PDB entry 8J58 | electron microscopy, 3.15 A resolution | chains 3 and a of the 10 polymer chains in the assembly

Chain 3:
Protein: ATP synthase subunit c
From: Mycobacterium tuberculosis
UniProtKB: A0A045H4W8 (A0A045H4W8_MYCTX); residues 1-81 here = UniProt positions 1-81
Amino-acid sequence (81 residues; row label = number of the first residue in the row):
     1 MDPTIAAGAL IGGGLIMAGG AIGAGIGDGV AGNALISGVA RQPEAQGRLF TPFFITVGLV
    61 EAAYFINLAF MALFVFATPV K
Unresolved in the structure: 1, 81

Chain a:
Protein: ATP synthase subunit a
From: Mycobacterium tuberculosis
UniProtKB: A0A045J1C5 (A0A045J1C5_MYCTX); residues 1-250 here = UniProt positions 1-250
Amino-acid sequence (250 residues; each row starts with the number of its first residue):
     1 MTETILAAQI EVGEHHTATW LGMTVNTDTV LSTAIAGLIV IALAFYLRAK VTSTDVPGGV
    61 QLFFEAITIQ MRNQVESAIG MRIAPFVLPL AVTIFVFILI SNWLAVLPVQ YTDKHGHTTE
   121 LLKSAAADIN YVLALALFVF VCYHTAGIWR RGIVGHPIKL LKGHVTLLAP INLVEEVAKP
   181 ISLSLRLFGN IFAGGILVAL IALFPPYIMW APNAIWKAFD LFVGAIQAFI FALLTILYFS
   241 QAMELEEEHH
Unresolved in the structure: 1-8, 112-118, 153-162, 246-250

How chain 3 and chain a interact:
Contacting residue pairs (18; chain 3 residue first):
  Thr51(3) with Gln74(a); Phe229(a)
  Phe54(3) with Phe222(a), hydrophobic; Ile230(a)
  Ile55(3) with Leu233(a), hydrophobic
  Gly58(3) with Arg186(a), hydrogen bond (backbone-side chain); Ile230(a)
  Leu59(3) with Arg186(a)
  Ala62(3) with Arg186(a)
  Phe65(3) with Asn190(a)
  Ile66(3) with Leu185(a), hydrophobic
  Leu68(3) with Ala193(a), hydrophobic
  Ala69(3) with Phe188(a), hydrophobic
  Ala72(3) with Phe192(a), hydrophobic; Ile196(a), hydrophobic
  Phe76(3) with Ile10(a); Glu11(a); Val12(a), hydrophobic
Other interface residues (no listed pair), chain 3 (14 interface residues in all): Phe50, Phe70
Other interface residues (no listed pair), chain a (19 interface residues in all): Gly189, Ile226, Leu234, Leu237

Overview:
14 residues of chain 3 and 19 residues of chain a are in contact, with 1 hydrogen bond. Its one
hydrogen-bonded contact is Gly58(3)-Arg186(a).
Here chain 3 is ATP synthase subunit c and chain a is ATP synthase subunit a, both from Mycobacterium
tuberculosis. Entry 8J58 (Cryo-EM structure of Mycobacterium tuberculosis ATP synthase Fo in the apo-form) was
determined by electron microscopy together with 8J0S, 8J0T, 8J57, 8JR0 and 8JR1 from the same study.
